8RIW - chains A and E of the 6 polymer chains in the assembly; structure by X-ray diffraction, 2.57 A resolution.

Chain A:
Molecule: Tubulin alpha-1B chain
Organism: Bos taurus
UniProtKB: P81947 (TBA1B_BOVIN); residues 1-451 here = UniProt positions 1-451
Sequence (451 residues; numbered 1 to 451; the number before each row is that of its first residue):
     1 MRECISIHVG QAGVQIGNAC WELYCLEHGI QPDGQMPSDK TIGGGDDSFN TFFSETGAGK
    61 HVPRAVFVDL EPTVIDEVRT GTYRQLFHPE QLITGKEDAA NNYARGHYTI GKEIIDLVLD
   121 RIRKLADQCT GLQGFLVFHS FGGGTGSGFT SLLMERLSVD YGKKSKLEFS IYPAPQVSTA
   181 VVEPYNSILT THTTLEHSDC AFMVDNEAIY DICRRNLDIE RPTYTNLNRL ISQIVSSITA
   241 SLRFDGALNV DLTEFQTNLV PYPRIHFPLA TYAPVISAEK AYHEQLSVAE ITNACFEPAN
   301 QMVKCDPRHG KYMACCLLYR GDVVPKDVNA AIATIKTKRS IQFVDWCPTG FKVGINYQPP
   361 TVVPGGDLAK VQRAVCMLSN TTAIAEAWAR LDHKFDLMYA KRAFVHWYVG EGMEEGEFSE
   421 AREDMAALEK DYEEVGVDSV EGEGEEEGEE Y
Unresolved in the structure: 439-451
Metal / ion sites: Ca2+: Asp-39, Thr-41, Gly-44, Glu-55
Residues lining bound ligands:
  - A1H00 ((2-methyl-1H-indol-5-yl) 3,4,5-trimethoxybenzenesulfonate): Thr-179, Ala-180, Val-181
  - GTP (guanosine-5'-triphosphate): Gly-10, Gln-11, Ala-12, Gln-15, Ile-16, Asp-69, Asp-98, Ala-99, Ala-100, Asn-101, Ser-140, Gly-142, Gly-143, Gly-144, Thr-145, Gly-146, Ile-171, Pro-173, Val-177, Ser-178, Thr-179, Glu-183, Asn-206, Tyr-224, Leu-227, Asn-228, Ile-231

Chain E:
Molecule: Stathmin-4
Organism: Rattus norvegicus
UniProtKB: P63043 (STMN4_RAT); residues 5-145 here correspond to UniProt positions 49-189 (UniProt number = residue number + 44)
Sequence (142 residues; each row starts with the number of its first residue; note: 1 number in that range is skipped by the numbering (no residue carries it; nothing is unmodelled there)):
     3 MADMEVIELN KCTSGQSFEV ILKPPS
    30 FDVPEFNASL PRRRDPSLEE IQKKLEAAEE RRKYQEAELL KHLAEKREHE REVIQKAIEE
    90 NNNFIKMAKE KLAQKMESNK ENREAHLAAM LERLQEKDKH AEEVRKNKEL KEEASR
Unresolved in the structure: 3-5, 30-43, 144-145
Differences from the reference sequence: initiating methionine (3); expression tag (4)
Swiss-Prot annotation at these positions:
  - modified residue: Ser-46 (Phosphoserine)

Chain A / chain E interface:
Residue-residue contacts - 62 pairs, chain A then chain E:
  His-107(A) with Leu-54(E)
  Tyr-108(A) with Leu-54(E), hydrophobic; Ala-57(E), hydrophobic; Arg-61(E), hydrogen bond (backbone-side chain)
  Thr-109(A) with Arg-61(E), hydrogen bond
  Lys-112(A) with Leu-54(E); Glu-58(E), salt bridge
  Leu-152(A) with Leu-54(E), hydrophobic
  Glu-155(A) with Ile-50(E)
  Arg-156(A) with Leu-47(E); Gln-51(E)
  Ser-158(A) with Asp-44(E)
  Val-159(A) with Pro-45(E); Leu-47(E); Ile-50(E), hydrophobic
  Glu-196(A) with Asp-44(E)
  Asp-245(A) with Cys-14(E); Ser-16(E), hydrogen bond (backbone-side chain)
  Ala-247(A) with Asn-12(E); Ser-19(E)
  Leu-248(A) with Ser-19(E)
  Pro-325(A) with Gln-18(E); Phe-20(E), hydrophobic
  Val-328(A) with Phe-20(E), hydrophobic
  Asn-329(A) with Met-6(E); Val-8(E); Phe-20(E); Val-22(E)
  Ile-332(A) with Val-22(E), hydrophobic; Leu-24(E), hydrophobic
  Lys-336(A) with Leu-24(E)
  Asp-345(A) with Pro-27(E); Ser-28(E), hydrogen bond (backbone-backbone)
  Cys-347(A) with Pro-27(E)
  Pro-348(A) with Lys-25(E); Pro-27(E)
  Thr-349(A) with Ile-23(E); Leu-24(E), hydrogen bond (backbone-backbone); Lys-25(E), hydrogen bond (backbone-backbone)
  Gly-350(A) with Val-22(E)
  Phe-351(A) with Glu-21(E); Val-22(E), hydrogen bond (backbone-backbone); Leu-24(E), hydrophobic
  Lys-352(A) with Phe-20(E); Glu-21(E), salt bridge
  Val-353(A) with Ser-19(E); Phe-20(E), hydrogen bond (backbone-backbone)
  Gly-354(A) with Gln-18(E); Ser-19(E)
  Ile-355(A) with Gly-17(E); Gln-18(E), hydrogen bond (backbone-backbone)
  Asn-356(A) with Ser-16(E)
  Tyr-357(A) with Thr-15(E); Ser-16(E), hydrogen bond (backbone-backbone); Gly-17(E); Gln-18(E), hydrogen bond
  Val-409(A) with Gln-64(E), hydrogen bond (backbone-side chain)
  Gly-410(A) with Gln-64(E)
  Glu-411(A) with Arg-61(E), hydrogen bond (backbone-side chain)
  Gly-412(A) with Ala-57(E); Arg-60(E), hydrogen bond (backbone-side chain)
  Glu-414(A) with Arg-60(E), salt bridge
Also at the interface, not in a pair above, chain A (40 interface residues in all): His-197, Gly-246, Ala-333, Trp-346, Gln-358
Also at the interface, not in a pair above, chain E (32 interface residues in all): Pro-26, Ser-46, Lys-53, Glu-55

In short:
Chain A and chain E form an interface of 40 and 32 residues respectively, with 14 hydrogen bonds and 3 salt
bridges. Polar contacts include Lys-112(A)/Glu-58(E), Lys-352(A)/Glu-21(E) and Glu-414(A)/Arg-60(E). Chain A
binds GTP and compound A1H00.
Chain A is Tubulin alpha-1B chain (Bos taurus) and chain E is Stathmin-4 (Rattus norvegicus); the structure,
T2R-TTL-1-L01 complex, was determined by X-ray diffraction (same publication as 8RIV).
